Entry 3MCL (X-ray diffraction, 1.70 A resolution); this record covers chains L and H.

# Chain L
Protein: C706 monoclonal light chain
From: Mus musculus, Homo sapiens
Notes: fragment: chimeric molecule of mouse variable domain and human constant domain
Sequence (212 residues; each row starts with the number of its first residue):
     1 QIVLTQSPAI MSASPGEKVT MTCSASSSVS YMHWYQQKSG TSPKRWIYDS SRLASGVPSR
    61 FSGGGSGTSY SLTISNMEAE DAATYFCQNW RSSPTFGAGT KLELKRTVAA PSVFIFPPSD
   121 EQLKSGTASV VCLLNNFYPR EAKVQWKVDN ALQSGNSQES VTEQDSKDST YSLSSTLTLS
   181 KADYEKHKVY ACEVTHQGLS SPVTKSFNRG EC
Unresolved in the structure: 210-212
Disulfide bonds: Cys23-Cys87, Cys132-Cys192

# Chain H
Protein: C706 monoclonal heavy chain
From: Mus musculus, Homo sapiens
Notes: fragment: FD fragment of the heavy chain, CHIMERIC MOLECULE OF MOUSE VARIABLE DOMAIN AND HUMAN CONSTANT DOMAIN
Sequence (228 residues; numbered 1 to 228; the number before each row is that of its first residue):
     1 EVQLQQSGPE LMKPGASVKI SCKATGYTFS TSWIEWIKQR PGHGLEWIGE VLPGSGKSNH
    61 NANFKGRATF TADTASNTAY MQLSSLTSED SAVYYCAREG SNNNALAYWG QGTLVTVSAA
   121 STKGPSVFPL APSSKSTSGG TAALGCLVKD YFPEPVTVSW NSGALTSGVH TFPAVLQSSG
   181 LYSLSSVVTV PSSSLGTQTY ICNVNHKPSN TKVDKKVEPK SCHHHHHH
Modified positions: Glu1 (pyroglutamic acid; PCA)
Disulfide bonds: Cys22-Cys96, Cys146-Cys202

# Chain L / chain H interface
Contacting residue pairs (70):
  Tyr31(L) - Asn104(H)
  His33(L) - Asn103(H)
  His33(L) - Asn104(H)  hydrogen bond
  His33(L) - Ala105(H)
  Tyr35(L) - Ala105(H)
  Tyr35(L) - Leu106(H)  hydrogen bond (side chain-backbone)
  Gln37(L) - Gln39(H)  hydrogen bond
  Gln37(L) - Tyr95(H)  hydrogen bond
  Ser42(L) - Tyr95(H)
  Ser42(L) - Gly110(H)  hydrogen bond (side chain-backbone)
  Ser42(L) - Gln111(H)  hydrogen bond (side chain-backbone)
  Pro43(L) - Leu45(H)  hydrophobic
  Pro43(L) - Tyr95(H)
  Pro43(L) - Trp109(H)
  Arg45(L) - Ala105(H)
  Arg45(L) - Leu106(H)
  Arg45(L) - Ala107(H)
  Tyr48(L) - Asn103(H)
  Tyr48(L) - Ala105(H)  hydrophobic
  Asp49(L) - Asn103(H)
  Asp49(L) - Asn104(H)
  Phe86(L) - Gly44(H)
  Phe86(L) - Leu45(H)  hydrophobic
  Trp90(L) - Glu35(H)
  Trp90(L) - Trp47(H)
  Trp90(L) - Glu99(H)
  Trp90(L) - Asn104(H)  hydrogen bond (side chain-backbone)
  Thr95(L) - Trp47(H)
  Phe96(L) - Leu45(H)
  Phe96(L) - Leu106(H)  hydrophobic
  Ser112(L) - Lys135(H)  hydrogen bond
  Phe114(L) - Ser133(H)
  Phe114(L) - Ser134(H)
  Phe114(L) - Lys135(H)
  Phe114(L) - Ala143(H)  hydrophobic
  Ile115(L) - Ser133(H)
  Phe116(L) - Leu130(H)  hydrophobic
  Phe116(L) - Ala131(H)
  Phe116(L) - Ser133(H)
  Phe116(L) - Ala143(H)
  Pro117(L) - Lys220(H)
  Ser119(L) - Phe128(H)
  Ser119(L) - Pro129(H)
  Glu121(L) - Phe128(H)
  Glu121(L) - Pro129(H)
  Glu121(L) - Lys215(H)  salt bridge
  Gln122(L) - Phe128(H)
  Gln122(L) - Lys149(H)
  Thr127(L) - Lys149(H)
  Ser129(L) - Leu147(H)
  Ser129(L) - Lys149(H)
  Val131(L) - Leu130(H)  hydrophobic
  Leu133(L) - Phe172(H)  hydrophobic
  Leu133(L) - Val187(H)  hydrophobic
  Asn135(L) - His170(H)
  Asn135(L) - Thr189(H)
  Asn136(L) - His170(H)  hydrogen bond
  Gln158(L) - Val175(H)
  Glu159(L) - Val175(H)
  Ser160(L) - Phe172(H)
  Ser160(L) - Pro173(H)  hydrogen bond (side chain-backbone)
  Ser160(L) - Val175(H)
  Val161(L) - Pro173(H)
  Thr162(L) - Phe172(H)
  Ser172(L) - His170(H)  hydrogen bond
  Ser172(L) - Phe172(H)
  Leu173(L) - Phe172(H)
  Ser174(L) - Phe172(H)
  Ser174(L) - Ser185(H)
  Lys205(L) - Lys135(H)  hydrogen bond (side chain-backbone)
Interface residues without a listed pair, chain L (40 interface residues in all): Thr41, Val113, Ser125, Asp165
Interface residues without a listed pair, chain H (41 interface residues in all): Ile37, Gly100, Gly112, Thr141, Ala142, Leu144, Thr171

# Overview
The interface between chain L and chain H involves 40 residues on one side and 41 on the other, with 12
hydrogen bonds and 1 salt bridge. Among the polar pairs are Glu121(L)-Lys215(H), His33(L)-Asn104(H) and
Tyr35(L)-Leu106(H).
Chain L is C706 monoclonal light chain and chain H is C706 monoclonal heavy chain, both from Mus musculus,
Homo sapiens; the structure, Anti-beta-amyloid antibody c706 fab in space group P21, was determined by X-ray
diffraction, deposited together with 3O11.
